7XE5 - chain A; structure by X-ray diffraction, 1.30 A resolution.

# Chain A
Molecule: Endolysin
Organism: Escherichia virus T4
Notes: EC 3.2.1.17
UniProtKB: D9IEF7 (D9IEF7_BPT4); residue numbers follow UniProt; this construct covers 1-164
Chain sequence (164 residues; numbered 1 to 164; the number before each row is that of its first residue):
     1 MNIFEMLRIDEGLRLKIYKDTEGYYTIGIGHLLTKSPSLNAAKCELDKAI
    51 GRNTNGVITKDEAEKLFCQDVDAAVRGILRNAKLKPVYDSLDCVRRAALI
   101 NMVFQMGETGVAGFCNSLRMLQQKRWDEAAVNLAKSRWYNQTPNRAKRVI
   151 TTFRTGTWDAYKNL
Construct notes: engineered mutation Cys-44 (Ser in D9IEF7), Thr-54 (Cys in D9IEF7), Cys-68 (Asn in D9IEF7), Cys-93 (Ala in D9IEF7), Ala-97 (Cys in D9IEF7), Cys-115 (Thr in D9IEF7)
Disulfide bonds: Cys-44/Cys-115, Cys-68/Cys-93
What the authors report for this chain:
  - interface residues: Asp-72

# Overview
The paper reports the interface residue Asp-72.
Chain A is Endolysin (Escherichia virus T4); the structure, T4 lysozyme mutant-S44C/C54T/N68C/A93C/C97A/T115C,
pH4, was determined by X-ray diffraction (same publication as 7XE6, 7XE7, 7XE9 and 7XEA).
